PDB entry 9G9H | electron microscopy, 2.99 A resolution | chains A and T of the 10 polymer chains in the assembly

# Chain A
Molecule: CRISPR system single-strand-specific deoxyribonuclease Cas10/Csm1 (subtype III-A)
Organism: Enterococcus italicus DSM 15952
Notes: EC 3.1.-.-, 2.7.7.-
Reference sequence: E6LHV7 (CAS10_ENTI1); residues 1-754 here correspond to UniProt positions 2-755 (UniProt number = residue number + 1)
Sequence (774 residues; each row starts with the number of its first residue; numbers below 1 keep their minus sign (Met-19 is residue -19)):
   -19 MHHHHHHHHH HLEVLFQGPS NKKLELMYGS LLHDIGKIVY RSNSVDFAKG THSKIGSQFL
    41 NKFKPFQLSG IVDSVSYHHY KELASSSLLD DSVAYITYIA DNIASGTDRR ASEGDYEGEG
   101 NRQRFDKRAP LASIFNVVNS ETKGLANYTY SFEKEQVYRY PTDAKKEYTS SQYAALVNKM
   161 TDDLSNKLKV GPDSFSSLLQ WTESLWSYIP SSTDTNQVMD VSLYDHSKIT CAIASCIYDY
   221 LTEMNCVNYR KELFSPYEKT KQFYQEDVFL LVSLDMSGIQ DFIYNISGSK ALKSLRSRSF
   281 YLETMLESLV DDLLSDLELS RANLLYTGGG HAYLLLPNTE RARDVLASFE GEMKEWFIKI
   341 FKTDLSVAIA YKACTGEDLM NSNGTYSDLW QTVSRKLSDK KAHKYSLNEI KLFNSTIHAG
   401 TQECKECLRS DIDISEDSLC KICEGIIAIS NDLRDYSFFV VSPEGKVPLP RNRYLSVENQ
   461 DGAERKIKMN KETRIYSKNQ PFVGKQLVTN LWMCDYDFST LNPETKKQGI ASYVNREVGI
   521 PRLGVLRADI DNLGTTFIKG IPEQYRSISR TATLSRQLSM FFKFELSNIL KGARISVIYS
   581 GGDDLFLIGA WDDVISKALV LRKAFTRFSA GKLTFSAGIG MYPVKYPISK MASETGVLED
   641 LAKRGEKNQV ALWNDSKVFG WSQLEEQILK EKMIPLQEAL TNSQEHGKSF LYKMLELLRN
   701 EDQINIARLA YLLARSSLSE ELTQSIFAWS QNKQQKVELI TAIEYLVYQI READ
Not modelled in the structure: -19 to 0, 23-30, 87-104, 133-137, 753-754
Differences from the reference sequence: initiating methionine (-19); expression tag (-18 to 0)
Cystine bridges: Cys420-Cys423
Ion coordination: Mg2+ site 1: Asp583 (together with pNppA3)
Residues lining bound ligands:
  - pNppA3 (A1II9; adenosine-5'-[(beta,gamma)-imido]triphosphate-adenosine-monophosphate-adenosine-monophosphate): Tyr306, Gly308, Gly309, His311, Tyr313, Tyr366, Trp370, Gln371, Ser374, Ser378, Asp529, Ile530, Asp531, Asn532, Leu533, Gly534, Thr535, Phe537, Ile538, Thr551, Ser555, Leu558, Ser559, Gly582, Asp583, Lys643, Lys647
  - AMP-PNP (ANP; phosphoaminophosphonic acid-adenylate ester): Asp255, Met256, Ser257, Gly258, Ile259, Gln260, Ile263, Ser279, Leu282, Glu283, Gly309, Gly310, His311, Lys381, Tyr579, Gly581, Gly582, Asp583, Asp584

# Chain T
Molecule: CTR
Sequence (47 nucleotides; numbered 1 to 47; the number before each row is that of its first residue):
     1 CCCCCAGCGC UUCAGCGUUC UUCGGAAUGU CGCGCAUUGG CAUGGAA
Not modelled in the structure: 1-14, 43-47

# How chain A and chain T interact
Contacting residue pairs - 54 pairs, chain A then chain T:
  Gly268(A) with G39(T), phosphate contact; G40(T), phosphate contact
  Ser269(A) with G39(T), phosphate contact; G40(T), phosphate contact
  Lys270(A) with G40(T), phosphate contact; A42(T), base contact
  Ala271(A) with G40(T), hydrogen bond to the phosphate
  Leu272(A) with G40(T), hydrogen bond to the phosphate; C41(T), phosphate contact
  Lys273(A) with C41(T), salt bridge to the phosphate; A42(T), hydrogen bond to the base
  Arg276(A) with C41(T), salt bridge to the phosphate
  Asn431(A) with A42(T), hydrogen bond to the phosphate
  Lys506(A) with C41(T), sugar contact
  Lys507(A) with C41(T), hydrogen bond to the sugar
  Gln508(A) with G40(T), hydrogen bond to the sugar; C41(T), sugar contact
  Gly509(A) with G40(T), sugar contact
  Ile510(A) with G40(T), hydrogen bond to the sugar
  Arg522(A) with G34(T), salt bridge to the phosphate
  Lys625(A) with A36(T), phosphate contact; U37(T), phosphate contact; U38(T), base contact; G39(T), hydrogen bond to the base
  Tyr626(A) with G39(T), hydrogen bond to the sugar
  Pro627(A) with U38(T), base contact; G39(T), sugar contact
  Ile628(A) with G39(T), hydrogen bond to the sugar; G40(T), sugar contact
  Glu685(A) with G29(T), phosphate contact
  His686(A) with G29(T), phosphate contact
  Gly687(A) with G29(T), phosphate contact; U30(T), phosphate contact
  Lys688(A) with U30(T), hydrogen bond to the phosphate; C31(T), salt bridge to the phosphate; G32(T), base contact
  Ser689(A) with G29(T), phosphate contact; U30(T), hydrogen bond to the phosphate; G32(T), hydrogen bond to the base
  Phe690(A) with G29(T), phosphate contact
  Tyr692(A) with G32(T), stacking on the base
  Lys693(A) with U28(T), salt bridge to the phosphate; G29(T), salt bridge to the phosphate
  Tyr711(A) with A26(T), sugar contact; A27(T), phosphate contact
  Leu712(A) with U28(T), phosphate contact
  Arg715(A) with A26(T), sugar contact; A27(T), salt bridge to the phosphate; U28(T), salt bridge to the phosphate
  Arg751(A) with G32(T), salt bridge to the phosphate; C33(T), salt bridge to the phosphate; G34(T), salt bridge to the phosphate
  Glu752(A) with C31(T), phosphate contact; G32(T), phosphate contact
Also at the interface, not in a pair above, chain A (34 interface residues in all): Arg434, Ala511, Val624

# Summary
The interface between chain A and chain T involves 34 residues on one side and 16 on the other; the contacts
include 13 hydrogen bonds, 11 salt bridges and 1 aromatic stacking contact. Among the polar pairs are
Lys273(A)-A42(T), Lys625(A)-G39(T) and Ser689(A)-G32(T).
Chain A is CRISPR system single-strand-specific deoxyribonuclease Cas10/Csm1 (subtype III-A) (Enterococcus
italicus DSM 15952) and chain T is CTR; the structure, CryoEM structure of Enterococcus italicus
Csm-crRNA-CTR1 complex bound to pNppA3 and AMPNPP, was determined by electron microscopy (same publication as
9G9A, 9G9B, 9G9C, 9G9D, 9G9E, 9G9F and 4 further entries).
